PDB entry 4Y84 | X-ray diffraction, 2.70 A resolution | chains A and G of the 34 polymer chains in the assembly

# Chain A
Protein: Proteasome subunit alpha type-2
From: Saccharomyces cerevisiae S288c
Notes: EC 3.4.25.1
UniProtKB: P23639 (PSA2_YEAST); residue numbers follow UniProt; this construct covers 1-250
Chain sequence (250 residues; each row starts with the number of its first residue):
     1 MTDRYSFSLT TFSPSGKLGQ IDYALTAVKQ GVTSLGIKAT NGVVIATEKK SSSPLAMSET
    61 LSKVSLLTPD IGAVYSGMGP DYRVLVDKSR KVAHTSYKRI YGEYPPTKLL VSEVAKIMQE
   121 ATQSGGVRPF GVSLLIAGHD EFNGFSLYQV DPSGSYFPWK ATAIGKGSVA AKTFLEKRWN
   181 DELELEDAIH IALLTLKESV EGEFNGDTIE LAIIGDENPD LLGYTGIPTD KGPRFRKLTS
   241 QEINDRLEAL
Curated features (UniProtKB/Swiss-Prot):
  - cross-link: Lys108 (Glycyl lysine isopeptide (Lys-Gly) (interchain with G-Cter in ubiquitin))

# Chain G
Protein: Proteasome subunit alpha type-1
From: Saccharomyces cerevisiae S288c
Notes: EC 3.4.25.1
UniProtKB: P21243 (PSA1_YEAST); residues -8 to 243 here correspond to UniProt positions 1-252 (UniProt number = residue number + 9)
Chain sequence (252 residues; row label = number of the first residue in the row; numbers below 1 keep their minus sign (Met-8 is residue -8)):
    -8 MSGAAAASAA GYDRHITIFS PEGRLYQVEY AFKATNQTNI NSLAVRGKDC TVVISQKKVP
    52 DKLLDPTTVS YIFCISRTIG MVVNGPIPDA RNAALRAKAE AAEFRYKYGY DMPCDVLAKR
   112 MANLSQIYTQ RAYMRPLGVI LTFVSVDEEL GPSIYKTDPA GYYVGYKATA TGPKQQEITT
   172 NLENHFKKSK IDHINEESWE KVVEFAITHM IDALGTEFSK NDLEVGVATK DKFFTLSAEN
   232 IEERLVAIAE QD
Unresolved in the structure: -8 to 1, 243
Ion coordination: Mg2+: Thr8, Tyr119, Arg122, Met125

# How chain A and chain G interact
Residue-residue contacts (67; chain A residue first):
  Thr2(A) - Tyr124(G)
  Asp3(A) - Arg122(G)
  Asp3(A) - Tyr124(G)
  Tyr5(A) - Ile7(G)
  Tyr5(A) - Ala123(G)  hydrophobic
  Tyr5(A) - Tyr124(G)  hydrophobic
  Leu9(A) - Ile9(G)  hydrophobic
  Leu9(A) - Ala123(G)  hydrophobic
  Gln20(A) - Ile9(G)
  Gln20(A) - Phe10(G)  hydrogen bond (side chain-backbone)
  Tyr23(A) - Phe10(G)  hydrophobic
  Tyr23(A) - Ser11(G)
  Tyr23(A) - Pro12(G)  hydrophobic
  Tyr23(A) - Gly14(G)
  Ala24(A) - Phe10(G)  hydrophobic
  Thr26(A) - Pro12(G)
  Thr26(A) - Glu13(G)
  Ala27(A) - Gly14(G)
  Ser52(A) - Tyr153(G)  hydrogen bond
  Ser53(A) - Thr170(G)
  Pro54(A) - Lys158(G)
  Pro54(A) - Glu174(G)
  Leu55(A) - Tyr157(G)
  Leu55(A) - Lys158(G)  hydrogen bond (backbone-backbone)
  Leu55(A) - Ala159(G)
  Leu55(A) - Thr170(G)
  Leu55(A) - Glu174(G)
  Leu55(A) - Phe177(G)  hydrophobic
  Ala56(A) - Gly156(G)
  Ala56(A) - Tyr157(G)  hydrophobic
  Met57(A) - Arg37(G)
  Met57(A) - Val155(G)
  Met57(A) - Gly156(G)  hydrogen bond (backbone-backbone)
  Met57(A) - Tyr157(G)
  Met57(A) - Lys158(G)
  Thr60(A) - Tyr146(G)
  Thr60(A) - Val155(G)
  Thr60(A) - Gly156(G)  hydrogen bond (side chain-backbone)
  Met78(A) - Phe10(G)  hydrophobic
  Met78(A) - Leu16(G)  hydrophobic
  Pro80(A) - Gln117(G)
  Pro80(A) - Ala151(G)
  Pro80(A) - Gly152(G)
  Pro80(A) - Tyr153(G)
  Asp81(A) - Gln117(G)
  Arg83(A) - Ala113(G)  hydrogen bond (side chain-backbone)
  Arg83(A) - Asn114(G)
  Arg83(A) - Gly152(G)  hydrogen bond (side chain-backbone)
  Arg83(A) - Tyr154(G)
  Val84(A) - Asn114(G)
  Val84(A) - Gln117(G)
  Asp87(A) - Lys110(G)  salt bridge
  Asp87(A) - Asn114(G)
  Gly126(A) - Gln121(G)
  Gly126(A) - Arg122(G)
  Gly126(A) - Ala123(G)  hydrogen bond (backbone-backbone)
  Val127(A) - Gln121(G)
  Val127(A) - Arg122(G)
  Arg128(A) - Thr8(G)
  Arg128(A) - Phe10(G)
  Arg128(A) - Leu16(G)
  Arg128(A) - Thr120(G)  hydrogen bond (side chain-backbone)
  Arg128(A) - Gln121(G)  hydrogen bond (backbone-backbone)
  Pro129(A) - Phe10(G)
  Pro129(A) - Gln121(G)
  Phe130(A) - Gln121(G)
  Gly131(A) - Phe10(G)
Also at the interface, not in a pair above, chain A (31 interface residues in all): Gln30, Leu61, Ala121
Also at the interface, not in a pair above, chain G (33 interface residues in all): Leu173

# In short
Chain A and chain G form an interface of 31 and 33 residues respectively, with 10 hydrogen bonds and 1 salt
bridge. Among the polar pairs are Asp87(A)-Lys110(G), Gln20(A)-Phe10(G) and Ser52(A)-Tyr153(G). The Mg2+ site
is built by Thr8(G), Tyr119(G), Arg122(G) and Met125(G).
Chain A is Proteasome subunit alpha type-2 and chain G is Proteasome subunit alpha type-1, both from
Saccharomyces cerevisiae S288c; the structure, Yeast 20S proteasome in complex with N3-A(4,4-F2P)nLL-ep, was
determined by X-ray diffraction (same publication as 4Y69, 4Y6A, 4Y6V, 4Y6Z, 4Y70, 4Y74 and 34 further
entries).
